Entry 8GLA (X-ray diffraction, 3.77 A resolution); this record covers chains A and B of the 3 polymer chains in the assembly.

# Chain A (and B)
Molecule: Proliferating cell nuclear antigen
Organism: Homo sapiens
Notes: chain B of this document is another copy of the same molecule, construct and numbering; everything in this record applies to it too
Reference sequence: P12004 (PCNA_HUMAN); numbering as in UniProt (aligned over 1-261)
Amino-acid sequence (261 residues; numbered 1 to 261; the number before each row is that of its first residue):
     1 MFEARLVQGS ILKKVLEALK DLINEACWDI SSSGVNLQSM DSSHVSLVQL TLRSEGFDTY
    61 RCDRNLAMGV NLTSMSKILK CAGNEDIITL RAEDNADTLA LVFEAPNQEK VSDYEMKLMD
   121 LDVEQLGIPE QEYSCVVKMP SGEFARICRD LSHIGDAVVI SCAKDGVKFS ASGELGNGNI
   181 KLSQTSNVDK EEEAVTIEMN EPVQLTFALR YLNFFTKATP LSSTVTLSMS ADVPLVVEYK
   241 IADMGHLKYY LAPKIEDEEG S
Unresolved in the structure: 1, 94-96, 106-109, 165-166, 185-192, 255-261 (chain B: 83, 163-166, 186-193, 254-261)
Disulfide bonds: Cys135-Cys162
Residues lining bound ligands:
  - ZQZ (N-[2-(3-methoxyphenoxy)phenyl]-N~2~-(naphthalene-1-carbonyl)-L-alpha-glutamine), molecule 1: Glu25, Ala26, Cys27, Gln38, Ser39, Met40, Asp41, His44, Leu121, Val123, Glu124, Gln125, Leu126
  - ZQZ, molecule 2: Met40, His44, Val45, Ser46, Leu47, Leu126, Pro234, Tyr250, Leu251, Ala252
  - ZQZ, molecule 3: Ile128, Gln131, Asp232, Val233, Pro234, Tyr250, Ala252, Pro253
Swiss-Prot annotation at these positions:
  - DNA-binding region: Arg61 to Lys80
  - modified residue: Lys14 (N6-acetyllysine), Lys77 (N6-acetyllysine), Lys80 (N6-acetyllysine), Tyr211 (Phosphotyrosine), Lys248 (N6-acetyllysine)
  - cross-link (Glycyl lysine isopeptide (Lys-Gly)): Lys164 (interchain with G-Cter in SUMO2), Lys254 (interchain with G-Cter in SUMO2)
  - natural variant: Ser228 (S228I: In ATLD2)
  - mutagenesis: Lys13 (K13R: Inhibits acetylation, recruitment to DNA damage sites, inducible ubiquitination and protein degradation, DNA replication and repair synthesis efficiencies, but homotrimer formation, nuclear ...), Lys14 (K14R: Inhibits acetylation, recruitment to DNA damage sites, inducible ubiquitination and protein degradation, DNA replication and repair synthesis efficiencies, but homotrimer formation, nuclear ...), Lys20 (K20R: Inhibits acetylation, recruitment to DNA damage sites, inducible ubiquitination and protein degradation, DNA replication and repair synthesis efficiencies, but homotrimer formation, nuclear ...), Met40 (M40A: Complete loss of interaction with UHRF2), Ser43 to Val45 (No effect on POLD3-binding. Impairs binding to ALKBH2), Lys77 (K77A: Inhibits recruitment to DNA damage sites, but nuclear localization is similar as the wild-type; in association with A-80 ...), Lys80 (K80A: Inhibits recruitment to DNA damage sites, but nuclear localization is similar as the wild-type; in association with A-77 ...), Gln125 to Ile128 (Strong decrease in POLD3-binding. Impairs binding to ALKBH2), Ile128 (I128A: Complete loss of interaction with UHRF2), Lys164 (K164R: Abolishes ubiquitination. No effect on interaction with SHPRH), Val188 to Lys190 (No effect on POLD3-binding. No effect on ALKBH2-binding), Tyr211 (Y211F: Alters chromatin-associated PCNA stability and its function in DNA replication and repair), 3 further mutagenesis entries in UniProt
Reported in the primary citation:
  - binding site for ZQZ: Ser39, Met40, His44, Val45, Leu47, Val123, Leu126, Ile128, Gln131, Asp232, Val233, Pro234, Tyr250, Leu251, Ala252, Pro253
  - mutagenesis - L47V: decreased binding to AOH1996
  - mutagenesis - L47V: unchanged growth in response to R9-caPep

# Interface between chain A and chain B
Residue-residue contacts (27):
  Glu143(A) - Lys110(B)
  Asp150(A) - Cys81(B)
  Asp150(A) - Tyr114(B)
  Leu151(A) - Tyr114(B)
  Ile154(A) - Tyr114(B)  hydrophobic
  Glu174(A) - Lys117(B)
  Leu175(A) - Ser74(B)
  Leu175(A) - Ile78(B)  hydrophobic
  Leu175(A) - Lys117(B)
  Gly176(A) - Glu115(B)
  Asn177(A) - Tyr114(B)
  Asn177(A) - Glu115(B)  hydrogen bond (backbone-backbone)
  Gly178(A) - Asp113(B)
  Gly178(A) - Tyr114(B)
  Asn179(A) - Ser112(B)
  Asn179(A) - Asp113(B)  hydrogen bond (backbone-backbone)
  Ile180(A) - Lys110(B)
  Ile180(A) - Val111(B)
  Ile180(A) - Ser112(B)
  Ile180(A) - Tyr114(B)
  Lys181(A) - Glu109(B)
  Lys181(A) - Lys110(B)
  Lys181(A) - Val111(B)  hydrogen bond (backbone-backbone)
  Leu182(A) - Glu109(B)
  Leu182(A) - Lys110(B)
  Ser183(A) - Gln108(B)
  Ser183(A) - Glu109(B)  hydrogen bond (side chain-backbone)
Also at the interface, not in a pair above, chain A (16 interface residues in all): Arg146, Ile147
Also at the interface, not in a pair above, chain B (14 interface residues in all): Lys77, Met116

# Overview
The interface between chain A and chain B involves 16 residues on one side and 14 on the other; the contacts
include 4 hydrogen bonds. Polar pairs include Ser183(A)-Glu109(B), Asn177(A)-Glu115(B) and
Asn179(A)-Asp113(B). From the paper: a binding site for ZQZ at Ser39(A), Met40(A) and His44(A) among others;
L47V of chain A reduces binding to AOH1996.
Both chains are Proliferating cell nuclear antigen (Homo sapiens). Entry 8GLA (Co-crystal structure of caPCNA
bound to the AOH1996 derivative, AOH1996-1LE) was determined by X-ray diffraction together with 8GL9 from the
same study.
